Entry 4JER (X-ray diffraction, 1.10 A resolution); this record covers chain A.

[Chain A]
Protein: Hemophore HasA
From: Yersinia pestis
UniProt: Q7CL15 (Q7CL15_YERPE); residue numbers follow UniProt; this construct covers 1-193
Amino-acid sequence (193 residues; row label = number of the first residue in the row):
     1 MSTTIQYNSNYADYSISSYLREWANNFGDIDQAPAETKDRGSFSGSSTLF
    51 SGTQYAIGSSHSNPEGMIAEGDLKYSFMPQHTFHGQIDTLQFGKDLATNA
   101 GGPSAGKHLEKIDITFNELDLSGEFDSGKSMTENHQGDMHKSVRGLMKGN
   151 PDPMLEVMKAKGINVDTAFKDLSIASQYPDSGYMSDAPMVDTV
Not modelled in the structure: 1, 48-49, 185-193
Metal / ion sites: Na+: Phe169, Leu172, Ala175
From the paper describing this entry:
  - conformationally variable residues (loop rearrangement): Asn26 to Ser42

[In short]
Phe169, Leu172 and Ala175 form the Na+ site. From the paper: conformational variability at Asn26.
Chain A is Hemophore HasA (Yersinia pestis); the structure, 1.1A resolution Apo structure of the hemophore
HasA from Yersinia pestis (Tetragonal Form), was determined by X-ray diffraction together with 4JES and 4JET
from the same study.
